PDB entry 9NHM | electron microscopy, 4.00 A resolution | chains H and C of the 8 polymer chains in the assembly

== Chain H ==
Molecule: RUu-V1V2V3-1 pAb heavy chain
Source organism: Macaca mulatta
Amino-acid sequence (122 residues; numbered 1 to 122; the number before each row is that of its first residue; X marks 118 residues of unknown identity (built as UNK)):
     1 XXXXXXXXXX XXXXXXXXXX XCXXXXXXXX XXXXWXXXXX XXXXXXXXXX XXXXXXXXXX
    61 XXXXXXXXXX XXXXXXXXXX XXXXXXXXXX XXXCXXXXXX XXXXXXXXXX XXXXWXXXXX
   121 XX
Disulfide bonds: Cys22-Cys94

== Chain C ==
Molecule: BG505-CH505 Envelope glycoprotein gp120
Source organism: Human immunodeficiency virus 1
Amino-acid sequence (504 residues; row label = number of the first residue in the row; note: 15 numbers in that range are skipped by the numbering (no residue carries them; nothing is unmodelled there); numbers below 1 keep their minus sign (Met-4 is residue -4)):
    -4 MDAMKRGLCC VLLLCGAVFV SPSQEIHARF RRGARAENLW VTVYYGVPVW KDAETTLFCA
    56 SDAKAYETEK HNVWATHCCV PTDPNPQEIV LENVTENFNM WKNNMVEQMH EDIISLWDQS
   116 LKPCVKLTPL CVTLNCTNAT ASNSSIIEG
   154 MKNCSFNITT ELRDKREKKN ALFYKLDIVQ LDGNSSQYRL INCNTSAITQ ACPKVSFEPI
   214 PIHYCAPAGF AILKCNNKTF TGTGPCNNVS TVQCTHGIKP VVSTQLLLNG SLAEGEIIIR
   274 SENITDNGKT ILVHLNESVK IECTRPNNKT RTSIRI
   312 GPGQAFYATG QV
  323A I
   324 GDIREAYCNI SESTWNETLG KVVKQLRKHF PHKNIT
   361 FQPSSGGDLE VTTHSFNCGG EFFYCNTSGL FNSTW
   398 ISNTSVQGSN STGSNDSITL PCRIKQIINM WQEVGRAMYA PPIQGNITCV SNITGLILTR
   458 D
   460 GGKNNTETFR PGGGDMRDNW RSELYKYKVV KIEPLGVAPT ACKRRVVGRR RRRR
Disordered / not traced: -4 to 31, 57-65, 398-412, 460-465, 506-513
Disulfide bonds: Cys54-Cys73, Cys119-Cys205, Cys126-Cys196, Cys131-Cys157, Cys218-Cys247, Cys228-Cys239, Cys296-Cys331, Cys378-Cys446, Cys385-Cys419
Glycans and other covalent adducts: N-acetylglucosamine (NAG) linked to Asn130, Asn133, Asn156, Asn160, Asn197, Asn230, Asn241, Asn262, Asn276, Asn289, Asn301, Asn332, Asn339, Asn357, Asn386, Asn392, Asn443, Asn449

== Chain H / chain C interface ==
Interface residues of chain C (facing chain H), 10 residues: Lys171, Lys172, Asn173, Thr303, Arg304, Thr305, Ser306, Ile307, Arg308, Gln441

== Overview ==
No residue of chain H is in contact with chain C. N-acetylglucosamine is covalently linked to Asn130(C),
Asn133(C), Asn156(C), Asn160(C), Asn197(C) and Asn230(C) and 12 more.
Here chain H is RUu-V1V2V3-1 pAb heavy chain (Macaca mulatta) and chain C is BG505-CH505 Envelope glycoprotein
gp120 (Human immunodeficiency virus 1). Entry 9NHM (BG505-CH505 Env glycoprotein in complex with NHP pAb
V1V2V3-1 isolated from animal RUu18 at week 14) was determined by electron microscopy, deposited together with
9NHH, 9NHI, 9NHJ, 9NHK, 9NHL, 9NHN, 9NHO and 9NI9.
